4HOQ - chain A; structure by X-ray diffraction, 2.07 A resolution.

== Chain A ==
Name: Interferon-induced protein with tetratricopeptide repeats 5
From: Homo sapiens
Reference sequence: Q13325 (IFIT5_HUMAN); residues 1-482 here = UniProt positions 1-482
Amino-acid sequence (482 residues; numbered 1 to 482; the number before each row is that of its first residue):
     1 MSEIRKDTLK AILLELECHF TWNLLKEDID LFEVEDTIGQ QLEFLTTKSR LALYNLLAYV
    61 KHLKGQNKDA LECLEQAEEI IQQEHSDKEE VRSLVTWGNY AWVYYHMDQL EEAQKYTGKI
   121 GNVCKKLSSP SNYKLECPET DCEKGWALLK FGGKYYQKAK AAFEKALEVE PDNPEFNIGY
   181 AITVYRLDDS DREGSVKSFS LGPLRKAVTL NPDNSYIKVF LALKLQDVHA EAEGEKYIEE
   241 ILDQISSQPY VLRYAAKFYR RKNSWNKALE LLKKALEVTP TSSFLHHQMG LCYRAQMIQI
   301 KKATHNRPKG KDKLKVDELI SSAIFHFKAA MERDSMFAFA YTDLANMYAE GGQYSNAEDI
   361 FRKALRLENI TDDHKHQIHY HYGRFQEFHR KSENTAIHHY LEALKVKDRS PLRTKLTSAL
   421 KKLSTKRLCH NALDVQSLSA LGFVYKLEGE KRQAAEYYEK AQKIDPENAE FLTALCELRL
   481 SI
Disordered / not traced: 1, 190-192, 482
Modified / non-standard residues: Mse1 (selenomethionine); Mse107, Mse289, Mse297, Mse331, Mse336, Mse347 (selenomethionine; parent Met)
UniProt features mapped onto this chain:
  - region: Y254 to R260 (Interaction with the 5'-triphosphate group of PPP-RNA)
  - site: E33 (Interaction with PPP-RNA), T37 (Interaction with PPP-RNA), Q41 (Interaction with PPP-RNA), K150 (Interaction with PPP-RNA), R186 (Interaction with PPP-RNA), Y250 (Interaction with PPP-RNA), Q288 (Interaction with the 5'-triphosphate group of PPP-RNA)
  - mutagenesis: E33 (E33A: No effect on RNA-binding but changes size profile of RNA bound. Reduces PPP-RNA-binding), T37 (T37A/V: No effect on RNA-binding but changes size profile of RNA bound; T37V: Abolishes PPP-RNA-binding), Q41 (Q41E: No effect on RNA-binding but changes size profile of RNA bound. Abolishes PPP-RNA-binding), K48 (K48A/E: Inhibits RNA-binding), K150 (K150M: Abolishes PPP-RNA-binding; K150N/E: Inhibits RNA-binding; K150R: Reduces RNA-binding), Y156 (Y156F/A: No effect on RNA-binding. Reduces PPP-RNA-binding), Y185 to R186 (Reduces binding to RNA and DNA), R186 (R186H/A: Abolishes RNA-binding), Y250 (Y250F: No effect on RNA-binding but changes size profile of RNA bound. Abolishes PPP-RNA-binding), R253 to Y254 (Reduces binding to RNA and DNA), R253 (R253M: Abolishes RNA-binding), Y254 (Y254F: Abolishes RNA-binding), 20 further mutagenesis entries in UniProt

== Overview ==
From UniProt: 34 mutagenesis sites.
Chain A is Interferon-induced protein with tetratricopeptide repeats 5 (Homo sapiens); the structure, Crystal
Structure of Full-Length Human IFIT5, was determined by X-ray diffraction, deposited together with 4HOU, 4HOR,
4HOS and 4HOT.
